PDB entry 6UPH | electron microscopy, 2.70 A resolution | chains A and I of the 10 polymer chains in the assembly

Chain A:
Molecule: Histone H3-like centromeric protein CSE4
From: Saccharomyces cerevisiae (strain ATCC 204508 / S288c)
Reference sequence: P36012 (CENPA_YEAST); the author numbering skips numbers that UniProt does not, so the offset changes along the chain: 0-134 = UniProt 1-135; 136-229 = UniProt 136-229
Amino-acid sequence (229 residues; each row starts with the number of its first residue; note: 1 number in that range is skipped by the numbering (no residue carries it; nothing is unmodelled there); numbering starts at 0):
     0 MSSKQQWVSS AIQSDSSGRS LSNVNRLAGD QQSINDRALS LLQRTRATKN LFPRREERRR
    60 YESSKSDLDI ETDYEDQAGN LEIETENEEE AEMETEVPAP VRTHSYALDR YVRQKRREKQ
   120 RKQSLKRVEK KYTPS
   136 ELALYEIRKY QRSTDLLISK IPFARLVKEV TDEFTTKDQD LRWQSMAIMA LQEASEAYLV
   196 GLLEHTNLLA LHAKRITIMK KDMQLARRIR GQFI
Disordered / not traced: 0-134, 229
UniProt features mapped onto this chain:
  - motif: Lys114 to Tyr131 (Nuclear localization signal)

Chain I:
Molecule: 147-nt DNA strand
Sequence (147 nucleotides; row label = number of the first residue in the row; numbers below 1 keep their minus sign (DA-73 is residue -73)):
   -73 ATCGAGAATC CCGGTGCCGA GGCCGCTCAA TTGGTCGTAG ACAGCTCTAG CACCGCTTAA
   -13 ACGCACGTAC GCGCTGTCCC CCGCGTTTTA ACCGCCAAGG GGATTACTCC CTAGTCTCCA
    47 GGCACGTGTC AGATATATAC ATCCGAT
Disordered / not traced: -73 to -60, 60-73

How chain A and chain I interact:
Residue-residue contacts (10):
  Lys163(A) - DC-23(I)  salt bridge to the phosphate
  Arg177(A) - DC-23(I)  phosphate contact
  Trp178(A) - DG-24(I)  sugar contact
  Trp178(A) - DC-23(I)  hydrogen bond to the phosphate
  Gln179(A) - DG-24(I)  phosphate contact
  Ser180(A) - DG-24(I)  phosphate contact
  Arg210(A) - DG-3(I)  phosphate contact
  Ile211(A) - DG-3(I)  hydrogen bond to the phosphate
  Thr212(A) - DG-3(I)  hydrogen bond to the phosphate
  Met214(A) - DC-2(I)  phosphate contact
Other interface residues (no listed pair), chain I (5 interface residues in all): DC-4

Overview:
Chain A and chain I form an interface of 9 and 5 residues respectively, with 3 hydrogen bonds and 1 salt
bridge. Among the polar pairs are Trp178(A)-DC-23(I), Ile211(A)-DG-3(I) and Thr212(A)-DG-3(I).
Chain A is Histone H3-like centromeric protein CSE4 (Saccharomyces cerevisiae (strain ATCC 204508 / S288c))
and chain I is a 147-nt DNA strand; the structure, Structure of a Yeast Centromeric Nucleosome at 2.7 Angstrom
resolution, was determined by electron microscopy.
